Entry 7EMB (X-ray diffraction, 1.97 A resolution); this record covers chains A and B of the 3 polymer chains in the assembly.

# Chain A
Name: Leucocyte antigen
From: Sus scrofa
UniProtKB: O19075 (O19075_PIG); residues 1-275 here correspond to UniProt positions 22-296 (UniProt number = residue number + 21)
Amino-acid sequence (275 residues; row label = number of the first residue in the row):
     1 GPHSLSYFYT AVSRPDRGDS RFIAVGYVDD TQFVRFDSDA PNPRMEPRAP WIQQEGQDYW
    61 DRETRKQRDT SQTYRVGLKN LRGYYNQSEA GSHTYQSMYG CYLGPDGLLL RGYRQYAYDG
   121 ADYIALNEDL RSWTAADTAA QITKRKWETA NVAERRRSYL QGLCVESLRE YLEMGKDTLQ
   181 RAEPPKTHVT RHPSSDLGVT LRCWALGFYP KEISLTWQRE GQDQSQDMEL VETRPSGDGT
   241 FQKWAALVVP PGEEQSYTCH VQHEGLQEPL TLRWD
Disulfides: Cys101-Cys164, Cys203-Cys259

# Chain B
Name: Beta-2-microglobulin
From: Sus scrofa
UniProtKB: Q07717 (B2MG_PIG); residues 1-98 here correspond to UniProt positions 21-118 (UniProt number = residue number + 20)
Amino-acid sequence (100 residues; row label = number of the first residue in the row; numbers below 1 keep their minus sign (Glu-1 is residue -1)):
    -1 EFVARPPKVQ VYSRHPAENG KPNYLNCYVS GFHPPQIEID LLKNGEKMNA EQSDLSFSKD
    59 WSFYLLVHTE FTPNAVDQYS CRVKHVTLDK PKIVKWDRDH
Not modelled in the structure: -1 to 0
Disulfides: Cys25-Cys79
Sequence notes: expression tag (-1 to 0)

# Chain A / chain B interface
Contacting residue pairs - 62 pairs, chain A then chain B:
  Phe8(A) - Phe55(B)
  Tyr9(A) - Phe55(B)
  Thr10(A) - Leu53(B)
  Thr10(A) - Phe55(B)
  Thr10(A) - Phe61(B)
  Val12(A) - Pro33(B)  hydrophobic
  Val12(A) - Gln34(B)
  Ile23(A) - Leu53(B)
  Val25(A) - Asp52(B)
  Val25(A) - Leu53(B)
  Val25(A) - Ser54(B)
  Tyr27(A) - Ser54(B)  hydrogen bond
  Tyr27(A) - Tyr62(B)  hydrogen bond
  Gln32(A) - Asp52(B)  hydrogen bond
  Arg35(A) - Asp52(B)  salt bridge
  Arg48(A) - Asp52(B)  salt bridge
  Ser92(A) - Gln34(B)  hydrogen bond
  Thr94(A) - His31(B)
  Thr94(A) - Pro33(B)
  Thr94(A) - Phe61(B)
  Gln96(A) - His31(B)  hydrogen bond
  Gln96(A) - Phe55(B)
  Gln96(A) - Trp59(B)  hydrogen bond (side chain-backbone)
  Gln96(A) - Phe61(B)
  Ser97(A) - Phe55(B)
  Met98(A) - Phe55(B)  hydrophobic
  Met98(A) - Lys57(B)
  Met98(A) - Trp59(B)  hydrophobic
  Gln115(A) - Trp59(B)
  Tyr116(A) - Trp59(B)
  Ala117(A) - Trp59(B)
  Asp119(A) - His31(B)
  Gly120(A) - Arg3(B)  hydrogen bond (backbone-side chain)
  Gly120(A) - His31(B)  hydrogen bond (backbone-side chain)
  Gly120(A) - Trp59(B)
  Asp122(A) - Trp59(B)  hydrogen bond
  His192(A) - Asp97(B)  salt bridge
  Arg202(A) - Asp97(B)  hydrogen bond (side chain-backbone)
  Arg202(A) - His98(B)  hydrogen bond
  Trp204(A) - Asp97(B)
  Trp204(A) - His98(B)
  Leu206(A) - Pro14(B)  hydrophobic
  Val231(A) - Gln8(B)
  Glu232(A) - Lys6(B)
  Glu232(A) - Gln8(B)  hydrogen bond (backbone-side chain)
  Glu232(A) - Tyr26(B)
  Glu232(A) - Ser28(B)  hydrogen bond
  Thr233(A) - Tyr26(B)
  Arg234(A) - Gln8(B)  hydrogen bond
  Arg234(A) - Tyr10(B)
  Arg234(A) - Tyr26(B)
  Arg234(A) - His98(B)  hydrogen bond (side chain-backbone)
  Pro235(A) - Tyr10(B)  hydrogen bond (backbone-side chain)
  Pro235(A) - Tyr26(B)
  Ser236(A) - Arg12(B)  hydrogen bond (backbone-side chain)
  Ser236(A) - Asn24(B)  hydrogen bond (backbone-side chain)
  Gly237(A) - Arg12(B)
  Asp238(A) - Arg12(B)
  Gln242(A) - Tyr10(B)
  Gln242(A) - Ser11(B)  hydrogen bond (side chain-backbone)
  Gln242(A) - Arg12(B)  hydrogen bond (side chain-backbone)
  Trp244(A) - His98(B)  hydrogen bond (side chain-backbone)
Interface residues without a listed pair, chain A (36 interface residues in all): Tyr102
Interface residues without a listed pair, chain B (29 interface residues in all): His13, Pro32, Ser56, Asp58, Leu64, Arg96

# Summary
36 residues of chain A and 29 residues of chain B are in contact; the contacts include 21 hydrogen bonds and 3
salt bridges. Polar contacts include Arg35(A)-Asp52(B), Arg48(A)-Asp52(B) and His192(A)-Asp97(B).
Here chain A is Leucocyte antigen and chain B is Beta-2-microglobulin, both from Sus scrofa. Entry 7EMB
(Mooring Stone-Like Arg114 Pulls Diverse Bulged Peptides: First Insight into African Swine Fever Virus-Derived
T Cell ...) was determined by X-ray diffraction together with 7EM9, 7EMA, 7EMC and 7EMD from the same study.
